PDB entry 4QZ4 | X-ray diffraction, 3.00 A resolution | chains C and D of the 28 polymer chains in the assembly

== Chain C ==
Molecule: Proteasome subunit alpha type-4
Organism: Saccharomyces cerevisiae
Notes: EC 3.4.25.1
UniProt: P40303 (PSA4_YEAST); residues -1 to 252 here correspond to UniProt positions 1-254 (UniProt number = residue number + 2)
Sequence (254 residues; numbered -1 to 252; the number before each row is that of its first residue; numbers below 1 keep their minus sign (Met-1 is residue -1)):
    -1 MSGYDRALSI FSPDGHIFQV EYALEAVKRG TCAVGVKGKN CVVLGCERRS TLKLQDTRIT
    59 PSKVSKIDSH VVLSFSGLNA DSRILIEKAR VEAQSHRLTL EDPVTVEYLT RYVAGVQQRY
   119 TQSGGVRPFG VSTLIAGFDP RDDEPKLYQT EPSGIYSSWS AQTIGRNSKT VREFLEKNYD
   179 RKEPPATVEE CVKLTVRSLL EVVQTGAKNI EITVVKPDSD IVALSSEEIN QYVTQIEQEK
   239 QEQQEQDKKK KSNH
Not modelled in the structure: -1 to 0, 241-252
Swiss-Prot annotation at these positions:
  - modified residue: Thr58 (Phosphothreonine)

== Chain D ==
Molecule: Proteasome subunit alpha type-5
Organism: Saccharomyces cerevisiae
Notes: EC 3.4.25.1
UniProt: P32379 (PSA5_YEAST); residues -7 to 252 here correspond to UniProt positions 1-260 (UniProt number = residue number + 8)
Sequence (260 residues; each row starts with the number of its first residue; numbers below 1 keep their minus sign (Met-7 is residue -7)):
    -7 MFLTRSEYDR GVSTFSPEGR LFQVEYSLEA IKLGSTAIGI ATKEGVVLGV EKRATSPLLE
    53 SDSIEKIVEI DRHIGCAMSG LTADARSMIE HARTAAVTHN LYYDEDINVE SLTQSVCDLA
   113 LRFGEGASGE ERLMSRPFGV ALLIAGHDAD DGYQLFHAEP SGTFYRYNAK AIGSGSEGAQ
   173 AELLNEWHSS LTLKEAELLV LKILKQVMEE KLDENNAQLS CITKQDGFKI YDNEKTAELI
   233 KELKEKEAAE SPEEADVEMS
Not modelled in the structure: -7 to 0, 118-124, 243-252

== How chain C and chain D interact ==
Pairs across the interface - 64 pairs, chain C then chain D:
  Asp3(C) - Glu117(D)
  Arg4(C) - Asp1(D)  salt bridge
  Arg4(C) - Glu117(D)
  Ala5(C) - Val4(D)  hydrophobic
  Ala5(C) - Glu117(D)
  Ala5(C) - Ser127(D)
  Ser7(C) - Ser127(D)
  Ser7(C) - Arg128(D)
  Ile8(C) - Asp1(D)
  Ile8(C) - Gln15(D)
  Phe9(C) - Gln15(D)
  Phe9(C) - Tyr18(D)  hydrophobic
  Phe9(C) - Ser19(D)
  Phe9(C) - Ala22(D)  hydrophobic
  Phe9(C) - Leu73(D)  hydrophobic
  Phe9(C) - Arg128(D)
  Phe9(C) - Pro129(D)
  Phe9(C) - Gly131(D)
  Ser10(C) - Tyr18(D)
  Pro11(C) - Tyr18(D)  hydrophobic
  Pro11(C) - Glu21(D)
  Asp12(C) - Glu21(D)
  Gly13(C) - Tyr18(D)
  Gly13(C) - Glu21(D)
  Gly13(C) - Ala22(D)
  His14(C) - Leu25(D)
  Ile15(C) - Leu73(D)  hydrophobic
  Ile15(C) - Arg128(D)
  Lys35(C) - Glu52(D)  salt bridge
  Gln116(C) - Ala75(D)
  Gln116(C) - Asp76(D)
  Gln116(C) - Arg128(D)
  Thr119(C) - Arg128(D)  hydrogen bond (backbone-side chain)
  Gln120(C) - Met126(D)
  Gln120(C) - Ser127(D)  hydrogen bond (backbone-backbone)
  Gln120(C) - Arg128(D)
  Gln120(C) - Phe130(D)
  Ser121(C) - Ser127(D)
  Gly122(C) - Ser127(D)
  Ser151(C) - Ala75(D)
  Gly152(C) - Ala75(D)
  Ile153(C) - Thr74(D)
  Ile153(C) - Ala75(D)
  Ser155(C) - Leu51(D)
  Ser155(C) - Ser55(D)
  Ser156(C) - Leu51(D)
  Ser156(C) - Glu52(D)  hydrogen bond (backbone-backbone)
  Ser156(C) - Ser55(D)  hydrogen bond (backbone-side chain)
  Trp157(C) - Ser48(D)
  Trp157(C) - Leu50(D)
  Trp157(C) - Leu51(D)
  Trp157(C) - Glu52(D)
  Ser158(C) - Leu50(D)  hydrogen bond (backbone-backbone)
  Ser158(C) - Glu52(D)  hydrogen bond
  Ala159(C) - Leu50(D)
  Leu173(C) - Leu50(D)  hydrophobic
  Glu174(C) - Ser48(D)  hydrogen bond
  Glu174(C) - Pro49(D)
  Glu174(C) - Leu50(D)
  Tyr177(C) - Leu50(D)  hydrophobic
  Arg179(C) - Pro49(D)  hydrogen bond (side chain-backbone)
  Arg179(C) - Leu50(D)
  Arg179(C) - Leu51(D)  hydrogen bond (side chain-backbone)
  Arg179(C) - Glu52(D)
Interface residues without a listed pair, chain C (32 interface residues in all): Tyr154, Arg170
Interface residues without a listed pair, chain D (29 interface residues in all): Thr47, Ser53, Glu57, Ser79

== In short ==
32 residues of chain C and 29 residues of chain D are in contact, with 9 hydrogen bonds and 2 salt bridges.
Polar pairs include Arg4(C)-Asp1(D), Lys35(C)-Glu52(D) and Thr119(C)-Arg128(D).
Here chain C is Proteasome subunit alpha type-4 and chain D is Proteasome subunit alpha type-5, both from
Saccharomyces cerevisiae. Entry 4QZ4 (yCP beta5-A49S mutant in complex with the epoxyketone inhibitor ONX
0914) was determined by X-ray diffraction together with 4QUX, 4QUY, 4QV0, 4QV1, 4QV3, 4QV4 and 42 further
entries from the same study.
